2XF0 - chain A; structure by X-ray diffraction, 2.40 A resolution.

Chain A:
Protein: Serine/threonine-protein kinase CHK1
Organism: Homo sapiens
Notes: EC 2.7.11.1; fragment: kinase domain, residues 1-289
UniProt: O14757 (CHK1_HUMAN); numbering as in UniProt (aligned over 1-289)
Amino-acid sequence (289 residues; each row starts with the number of its first residue):
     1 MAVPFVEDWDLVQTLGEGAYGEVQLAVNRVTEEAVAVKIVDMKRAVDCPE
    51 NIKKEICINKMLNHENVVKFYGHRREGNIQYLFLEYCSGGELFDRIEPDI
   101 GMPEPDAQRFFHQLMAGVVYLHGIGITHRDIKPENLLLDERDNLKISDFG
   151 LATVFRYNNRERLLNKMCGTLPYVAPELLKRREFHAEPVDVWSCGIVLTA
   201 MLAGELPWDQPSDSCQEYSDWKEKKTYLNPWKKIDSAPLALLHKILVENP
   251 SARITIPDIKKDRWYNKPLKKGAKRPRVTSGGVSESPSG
Unresolved in the structure: 1-3, 17-21, 42-50, 77-78, 271-289
Residues lining bound ligands: inhibitors (4UB; 3-phenyl-6-(1H-pyrazol-4-yl)imidazo[1,2-a]pyrazine): Leu15, Val23, Ala36, Lys38, Leu84, Glu85, Tyr86, Cys87, Gly90, Glu91, Leu137, Ser147, Asp148

Overview:
Ligands of chain A: inhibitors.
Chain A is Serine/threonine-protein kinase CHK1 (Homo sapiens); the structure, Crystal structure of checkpoint
kinase 1 (Chk1) in complex with inhibitors, was determined by X-ray diffraction together with 2XEZ and 2XEY
from the same study.
